Entry 6UFD (X-ray diffraction, 1.48 A resolution); this record covers chain A.

Chain A:
Molecule: Carbonic anhydrase 2
From: Homo sapiens
Notes: EC 4.2.1.1
UniProt: P00918 (CAH2_HUMAN); the author numbering skips numbers that UniProt does not, so the offset changes along the chain: 1-125 = UniProt 1-125; 127-261 = UniProt 126-260
Chain sequence (260 residues; row label = number of the first residue in the row; note: 1 number in that range is skipped by the numbering (no residue carries it; nothing is unmodelled there)):
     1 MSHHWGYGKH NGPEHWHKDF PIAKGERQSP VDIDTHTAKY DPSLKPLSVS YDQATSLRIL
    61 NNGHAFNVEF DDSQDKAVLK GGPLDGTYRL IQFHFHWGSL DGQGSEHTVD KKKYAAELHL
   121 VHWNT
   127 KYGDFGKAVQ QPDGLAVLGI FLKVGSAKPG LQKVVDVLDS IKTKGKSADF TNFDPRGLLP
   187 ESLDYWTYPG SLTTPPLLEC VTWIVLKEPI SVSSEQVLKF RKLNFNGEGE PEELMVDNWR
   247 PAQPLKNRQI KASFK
Unresolved in the structure: 1
Bound ions: Zn2+: H94, H96, H119 (together with Q6D)
Ligand contacts: Q6D ((2Z)-3-oxo-N-(4-sulfamoylphenyl)-2-[(thiophen-2-yl)methylidene]butanamide): N67, Q92, H94, H96, E106, H119, V121, F131, V135, V143, S197, L198, T199, T200, P202, L204, W209
UniProt features mapped onto this chain:
  - active site: H64 (Proton donor/acceptor)
  - binding site (Zn(2+)): H94, H96, H119
  - binding site (substrate): T199, T200
  - site: Y7 (Fine-tunes the proton-transfer properties of H-64), N62 (Fine-tunes the proton-transfer properties of H-64), N67 (Fine-tunes the proton-transfer properties of H-64), Q92 (Involved in the binding of some activators, including histamine and L-histidine)
  - modified residue: S2 (N-acetylserine), S166 (Phosphoserine), S173 (Phosphoserine)

Overview:
Bound to chain A: compound Q6D. H94, H96 and H119 coordinate Zn2+. UniProt lists active-site residue H64, 3
Zn2+-binding residues and substrate-binding residues T199 and T200.
Chain A is Carbonic anhydrase 2 (Homo sapiens); the structure, Carbonic anhydrase 2 with inhibitor
(2Z)-3-oxo-N-(4-sulfamoylphenyl)-2-[(thiophen-2-yl)methylidene]butanamide (11g/D7), was determined by X-ray
diffraction (same publication as 6UFB and 6UFC).
